PDB entry 3HOT | X-ray diffraction, 3.25 A resolution | chains A and B of the 8 polymer chains in the assembly

== Chain A (and B) ==
Name: Transposable element mariner, complete cds
From: Drosophila mauritiana
Notes: EC 2.7.7.-; chain B of this document is another copy of the same molecule, construct and numbering; everything in this record applies to it too
Reference sequence: Q7JQ07 (Q7JQ07_DROMA); residues 1-345 here = UniProt positions 1-345
Sequence (345 residues; row label = number of the first residue in the row):
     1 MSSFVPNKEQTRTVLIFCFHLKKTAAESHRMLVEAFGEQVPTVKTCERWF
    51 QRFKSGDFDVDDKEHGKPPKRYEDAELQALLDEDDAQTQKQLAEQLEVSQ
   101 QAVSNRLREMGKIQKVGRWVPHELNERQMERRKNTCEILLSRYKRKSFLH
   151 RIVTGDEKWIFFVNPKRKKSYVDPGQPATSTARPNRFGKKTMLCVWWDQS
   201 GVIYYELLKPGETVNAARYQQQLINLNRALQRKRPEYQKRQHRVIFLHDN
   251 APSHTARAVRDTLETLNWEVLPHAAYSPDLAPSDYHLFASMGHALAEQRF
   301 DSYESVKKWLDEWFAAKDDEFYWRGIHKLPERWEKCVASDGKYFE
Not modelled in the structure: 1-4, 238-240 (chain B: 1-4, 240-242)
Cystine bridges: C136-C336
Differences from the reference sequence: engineered mutation A216 (Thr in Q7JQ07)
Metal / ion sites: Mn2+: D156, D249 (shared with 1 residue of chain G)
UniProt features mapped onto this chain:
  - DNA-binding region (H-T-H motif): T24 to S55, Q89 to M110
  - region: I113 to N125 (Linker)
  - binding site (Mg(2+)): D156, D249, D284
  - site: R48 (Important for base-specific DNA-binding), Q100 (Important for base-specific DNA-binding), R118 (Important for base-specific DNA-binding), R186 (Critical for target DNA recognition), H293 (Important for base-specific DNA-binding)
  - mutagenesis: R48 (R48Q: Loss of DNA binding; when associated with R-100), Q100 (Q100R: Loss of DNA binding; when associated with Q-48), R118 (R118A: Reduces rate of second strand cleavage; when associated with A-216), W119 (W119P: Alters cleavage sites in second strand cleavage), R186 (R186A: No effect on second strand cleavage. Strongly reduced strand transfer activity), D284 (D284A: Loss of catalytic activity)
From the paper describing this entry:
  - Mn2+ coordination: D156, D249
  - mutagenesis - R118A/T216A, R118Q/T216A: decreased catalytic activity
  - mutagenesis - T216A: unchanged catalytic activity (citing earlier work)
  - mutagenesis - W119P, W119P/T216A: abolished catalytic activity
  - mutagenesis - R186A/T216A (less than 5%): decreased catalytic activity on strand transfer
  - mutagenesis - K158A/T216A, R183A/T216A, N185A/T216A, R186A/T216A, K189A/T216A: unchanged catalytic activity
  - mutagenesis - K158A/T216A, R183A/T216A, N185A/T216A, K189A/T216A: increased catalytic activity on target integration

== Chain A / chain B interface ==
Contacting residue pairs (122; chain A residue first):
  V5(A) with I16(B)
  Q10(A) with T13(B)
  T13(A) with Q10(B); T13(B)
  V14(A) with F17(B), hydrophobic
  F17(A) with V14(B), hydrophobic; C18(B), hydrophobic; M31(B), hydrophobic; A35(B), hydrophobic; F36(B), hydrophobic
  C18(A) with F17(B), hydrophobic
  H20(A) with E34(B); A35(B); F36(B)
  L21(A) with A35(B), hydrophobic
  M31(A) with F17(B), hydrophobic; L21(B), hydrophobic
  L32(A) with F17(B), hydrophobic
  E34(A) with L21(B)
  A35(A) with F17(B), hydrophobic; H20(B), hydrogen bond (backbone-side chain); L21(B), hydrophobic
  F36(A) with F17(B), hydrophobic; H20(B)
  F58(A) with V5(B)
  L81(A) with Y171(B), hydrophobic
  D85(A) with S170(B), hydrogen bond; Y171(B); A178(B); T179(B)
  A86(A) with K169(B); S170(B), hydrogen bond (backbone-side chain)
  Q87(A) with Y171(B)
  Q89(A) with Y171(B), hydrogen bond
  G111(A) with D173(B); P174(B)
  K112(A) with D173(B), salt bridge
  I113(A) with S170(B); Y171(B); V172(B), hydrogen bond (backbone-backbone); P174(B), hydrophobic
  Q114(A) with K169(B); S170(B); Y171(B)
  K115(A) with K169(B); S170(B), hydrogen bond (backbone-backbone); V172(B); Q176(B), hydrogen bond (side chain-backbone); A178(B)
  V116(A) with K169(B)
  G117(A) with R167(B), hydrogen bond (backbone-side chain); K168(B), hydrogen bond (backbone-backbone); A178(B); T179(B)
  R118(A) with T179(B); S180(B); T181(B), hydrogen bond (backbone-backbone)
  W119(A) with P165(B); R167(B); T181(B); A182(B); R183(B); P184(B)
  V120(A) with T181(B), hydrogen bond (backbone-backbone); A182(B), hydrophobic; R183(B), hydrogen bond (backbone-backbone)
  P121(A) with R183(B)
  H122(A) with A182(B)
  E123(A) with A182(B)
  P165(A) with W119(B)
  K166(A) with W119(B)
  R167(A) with V116(B); G117(B), hydrogen bond (side chain-backbone); R118(B); W119(B)
  K168(A) with V116(B); G117(B), hydrogen bond (backbone-backbone)
  K169(A) with A86(B); Q114(B); K115(B); V116(B)
  S170(A) with D85(B), hydrogen bond; A86(B); I113(B); Q114(B); K115(B), hydrogen bond (backbone-backbone)
  Y171(A) with L81(B); D85(B), hydrogen bond (backbone-backbone); Q87(B); Q89(B), hydrogen bond; L107(B), hydrophobic; I113(B); Q114(B), hydrogen bond
  V172(A) with K112(B); I113(B), hydrogen bond (backbone-backbone)
  D173(A) with K112(B), salt bridge
  P174(A) with I113(B), hydrophobic
  Q176(A) with K115(B)
  P177(A) with D85(B); E345(B)
  A178(A) with D85(B); K115(B); V116(B); G117(B); E345(B)
  T179(A) with D85(B), hydrogen bond; G117(B)
  S180(A) with R118(B); E345(B)
  T181(A) with R118(B), hydrogen bond (backbone-backbone); W119(B); V120(B), hydrogen bond (backbone-backbone)
  A182(A) with W119(B); V120(B); H122(B); E123(B)
  R183(A) with W119(B); V120(B), hydrogen bond (backbone-backbone); P121(B)
  P184(A) with W119(B)
  R186(A) with R186(B), hydrogen bond (side chain-backbone)
  E345(A) with S180(B)
Also at the interface, not in a pair above, chain A (54 interface residues in all): I16
Also at the interface, not in a pair above, chain B (55 interface residues in all): L32, G111, K166, G175, P177

== Overview ==
Chain A and chain B form an interface of 54 and 55 residues respectively, with 25 hydrogen bonds and 2 salt
bridges. Polar pairs include K112(A)-D173(B), A35(A)-H20(B) and D85(A)-S170(B). From the paper: K158A/T216A,
R183A/T216A and N185A/T216A of chain A, among others, increase catalytic activity on target integration; Mn2+
coordination by D156(A) and D249(A); 10 substitutions were tested in all.
Both chains are Transposable element mariner, complete cds (Drosophila mauritiana). Entry 3HOT (Crystal
structure of the Mos1 mariner paired end complex with Mn) was determined by X-ray diffraction (same
publication as 3HOS).
